Entry 9K3P (electron microscopy, 2.98 A resolution); this record covers chains B and S of the 6 polymer chains in the assembly.

== Chain B ==
Molecule: Guanine nucleotide-binding protein G(I)/G(S)/G(T) subunit beta-1, HiBiT
From: Homo sapiens
Reference sequence: P62873 (GBB1_HUMAN); residue numbers follow UniProt; this construct covers 2-340
Amino-acid sequence (371 residues; row label = number of the first residue in the row; numbers below 1 keep their minus sign (Met-4 is residue -4)):
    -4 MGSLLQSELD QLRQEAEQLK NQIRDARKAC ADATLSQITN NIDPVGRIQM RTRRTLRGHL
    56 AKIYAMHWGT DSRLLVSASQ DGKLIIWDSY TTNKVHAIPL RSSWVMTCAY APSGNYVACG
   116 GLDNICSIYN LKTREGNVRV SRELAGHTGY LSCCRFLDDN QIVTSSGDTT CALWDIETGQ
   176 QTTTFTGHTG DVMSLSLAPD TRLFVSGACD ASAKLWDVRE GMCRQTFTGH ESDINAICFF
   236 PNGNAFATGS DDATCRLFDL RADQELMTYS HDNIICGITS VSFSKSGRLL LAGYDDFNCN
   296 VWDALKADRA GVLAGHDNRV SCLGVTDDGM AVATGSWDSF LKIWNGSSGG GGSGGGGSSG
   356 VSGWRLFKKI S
Disordered / not traced: -4 to 3, 28-36, 344-366
Sequence notes: initiating methionine (-4); expression tag (-3 to 1); linker (341-355)
Curated features (UniProtKB/Swiss-Prot):
  - modified residue: Ser2 (N-acetylserine), His266 (Phosphohistidine)

== Chain S ==
Molecule: scFv16
From: synthetic construct
Notes: antibody fragment or engineered binder
Amino-acid sequence (285 residues; each row starts with the number of its first residue; note: 16 numbers in that range are skipped by the numbering (no residue carries them; nothing is unmodelled there); a row labelled like 120A-120Q holds insertion residues (120A, then the next letters in order); numbers below 1 keep their minus sign (Met-36 is residue -36)):
   -36 MLLVNQSHQG FNKEHTSKMV SAIVLYVLLA AAAHSAFAVQ LVESGGGLVQ PGGSRKLSCS
    24 ASGFAFSSFG MHWVRQAPEK GLEWVAYISS GSGTIYYADT VKGRFTISRD DPKNTLFLQM
    84 TSLRSEDTAM YYCVRSIYYY GSSPFDFWGQ GTTLTVS
120A-120Q AGGGGSGGGGSGGGGSA
   137 DIVMTQATSS VPVTPGESVS ISCRSSKSLL HSNGNTYLYW FLQRPGQSPQ LLIYRMSNLA
   197 SGVPDRFSGS GSGTAFTLTI SRLEAEDVGV YYCMQHLEYP LTFGAGTKLE L
Disordered / not traced: -36 to 1, 120A-120Q
Cystine bridges: Cys22-Cys96, Cys159-Cys229

== How chain B and chain S interact ==
Pairs across the interface (12):
  Asp66(B) - Tyr103(S)
  Arg68(B) - Tyr103(S)
  Leu69(B) - Tyr103(S)  hydrophobic
  Val90(B) - Tyr102(S)  hydrophobic
  His91(B) - Tyr102(S)
  Arg129(B) - Val2(S)
  Arg129(B) - Phe110(S)
  Glu130(B) - Gly26(S)
  Glu130(B) - Phe27(S)
  Glu130(B) - Ala28(S)  hydrogen bond (backbone-backbone)
  Glu130(B) - Phe32(S)
  Gly131(B) - Phe32(S)
Other interface residues (no listed pair), chain B (10 interface residues in all): Asp83, Asn132
Other interface residues (no listed pair), chain S (9 interface residues in all): Arg98

== Summary ==
The interface between chain B and chain S involves 10 residues on one side and 9 on the other, with 1 hydrogen
bond. Its one hydrogen bond, Glu130(B)-Ala28(S), is backbone to backbone.
Chain B is Guanine nucleotide-binding protein G(I)/G(S)/G(T) subunit beta-1, HiBiT (Homo sapiens) and chain S
is scFv16 (synthetic construct); the structure, Cryo-EM structure of the unliganded human melanocortin
receptor 1 (MC1R)-Gs complex, was determined by electron microscopy, deposited together with 9K3F, 9K3H, 9K3K
and 9K3L.
